Entry 2R8H (X-ray diffraction, 2.48 A resolution); this record covers chains P and A of the 3 polymer chains in the assembly.

# Chain P
Molecule: 13-nt DNA strand
Sequence (13 nucleotides; numbered 501 to 513; the number before each row is that of its first residue):
   501 GGGGGAAGGATTC

# Chain A
Protein: DNA polymerase IV
Organism: Sulfolobus solfataricus
Notes: EC 2.7.7.7; engineered mutation(s): R332A
Reference sequence: Q97W02 (DPO42_SULSO); residues 1-352 here = UniProt positions 1-352
Amino-acid sequence (352 residues; numbered 1 to 352; the number before each row is that of its first residue):
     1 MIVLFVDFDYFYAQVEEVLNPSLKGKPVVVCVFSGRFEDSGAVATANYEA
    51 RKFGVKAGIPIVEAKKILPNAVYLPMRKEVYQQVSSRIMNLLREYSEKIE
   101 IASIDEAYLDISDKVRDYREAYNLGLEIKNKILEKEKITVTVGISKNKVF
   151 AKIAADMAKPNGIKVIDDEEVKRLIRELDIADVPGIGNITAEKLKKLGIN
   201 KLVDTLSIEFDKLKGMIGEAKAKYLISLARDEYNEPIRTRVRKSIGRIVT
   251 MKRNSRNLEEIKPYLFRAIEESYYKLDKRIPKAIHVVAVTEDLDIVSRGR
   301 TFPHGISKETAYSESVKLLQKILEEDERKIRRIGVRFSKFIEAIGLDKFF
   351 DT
Not modelled in the structure: 342-352
Metal / ion sites: Ca2+ site 1: Asp7, Glu106 (together with 2'-deoxyguanosine-5'-triphosphate); Ca2+ site 2: Asp7, Phe8, Asp105 (together with 2'-deoxyguanosine-5'-triphosphate); Ca2+ site 3: Ala181, Ile186
Small-molecule neighbours: 2'-deoxyguanosine-5'-triphosphate (DGT): Asp7, Phe8, Asp9, Tyr10, Phe11, Tyr12, Val32, Val43, Ala44, Thr45, Tyr48, Arg51, Ala57, Gly58, Met76, Ile104, Asp105, Lys159
UniProt features mapped onto this chain:
  - active site: Glu106
  - binding site (Mg(2+)): Asp7, Asp105
  - site: Tyr12 (Substrate discrimination)
What the authors report for this chain:
  - Ca2+ coordination: Asp7, Ala181
  - catalytic residues: Asp7, Asp105, Glu106

# How chain P and chain A interact
Contacting residue pairs (23):
  DA506(P) - Thr301(A)  sugar contact
  DA506(P) - Lys339(A)  salt bridge to the phosphate
  DA507(P) - Gly299(A)  phosphate contact
  DA507(P) - Arg300(A)  phosphate contact
  DA507(P) - Thr301(A)  hydrogen bond to the phosphate
  DG508(P) - Ser297(A)  sugar contact
  DG508(P) - Arg298(A)  phosphate contact
  DG508(P) - Gly299(A)  hydrogen bond to the phosphate
  DG509(P) - Val296(A)  phosphate contact
  DG509(P) - Ser297(A)  hydrogen bond to the phosphate
  DG509(P) - Arg298(A)  salt bridge to the phosphate
  DT511(P) - Ile189(A)  phosphate contact
  DT511(P) - Thr190(A)  hydrogen bond to the phosphate
  DT511(P) - Lys193(A)  salt bridge to the phosphate
  DT512(P) - Gly185(A)  hydrogen bond to the phosphate
  DT512(P) - Ile186(A)  phosphate contact
  DT512(P) - Gly187(A)  hydrogen bond to the phosphate
  DT512(P) - Ile189(A)  phosphate contact
  DT512(P) - Thr190(A)  hydrogen bond to the phosphate
  DC513(P) - Glu106(A)  phosphate contact
  DC513(P) - Pro184(A)  phosphate contact
  DC513(P) - Gly185(A)  hydrogen bond to the phosphate
  DC513(P) - Ile186(A)  phosphate contact
Other interface residues (no listed pair), chain P (8 interface residues in all): DA510
Other interface residues (no listed pair), chain A (21 interface residues in all): Lys152, Val183, Asn188, Ala191, Asp294, Lys321

# Overview
8 residues of chain P face 21 of chain A across their interface, with 8 hydrogen bonds and 3 salt bridges.
Polar contacts include DA507(P)-Thr301(A), DG508(P)-Gly299(A) and DG509(P)-Ser297(A). Chain A binds
2'-deoxyguanosine-5'-triphosphate. The paper reports catalytic residues Asp7(A), Asp105(A) and Glu106(A); Ca2+
coordination by Asp7(A) and Ala181(A).
Chain P is a 13-nt DNA strand and chain A is DNA polymerase IV (Sulfolobus solfataricus); the structure,
Selectivity of Nucleoside Triphosphate Incorporation Opposite 1,N2-Propanodeoxyguanosine (PdG) by the
Sulfolobus solfataricus DNA Polymerase Dpo4 Polymerase, was determined by X-ray diffraction (same publication
as 2R8G and 2R8I).
